PDB entry 3WB0 | X-ray diffraction, 1.91 A resolution | chains C and D of the 4 polymer chains in the assembly

== Chain C (and D) ==
Name: Uncharacterized protein MJ0488
Organism: Methanocaldococcus jannaschii
Notes: EC 2.7.7.-; chain D of this document is another copy of the same molecule, construct and numbering; everything in this record applies to it too
UniProtKB: Q57912 (Y488_METJA); residue numbers follow UniProt; this construct covers 3-158
Chain sequence (166 residues; each row starts with the number of its first residue):
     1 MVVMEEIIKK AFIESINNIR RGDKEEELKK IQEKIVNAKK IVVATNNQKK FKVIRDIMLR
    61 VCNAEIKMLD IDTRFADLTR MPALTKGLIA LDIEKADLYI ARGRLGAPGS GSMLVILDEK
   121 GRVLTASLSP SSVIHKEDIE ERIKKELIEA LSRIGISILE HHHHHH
Not modelled in the structure: 1, 160-166
Differences from the reference sequence: expression tag (1-2, 159-166)
Residues lining bound ligands:
  - FEG (5'-O-[(S)-{[2-(carboxymethyl)-6-hydroxy-3,5-dimethylpyridin-4-yl]oxy}(hydroxy)phosphoryl]guanosine), molecule 1: Arg20, Arg21, Gly22, Asp23
  - FEG, molecule 2: Lys50, Asp77, Lys86, Arg102, Gly103, Arg104, Gly111, Ser112, Pro130, Ser131, Ser132, His135, Glu137, Asp138, Ile139, Arg142

== Chain C / chain D interface ==
Residue-residue contacts (106):
  Ala11(C) with Pro108(D), hydrophobic
  Phe12(C) with Asp77(D); Leu78(D)
  Ser15(C) with Arg74(D), hydrogen bond (backbone-side chain); Asp77(D); Leu78(D)
  Ile16(C) with Arg74(D), hydrogen bond (backbone-side chain); Leu78(D), hydrophobic
  Asn18(C) with Arg74(D)
  Arg20(C) with Arg104(D); Pro108(D)
  Asp23(C) with Arg104(D); Gly109(D), hydrogen bond (side chain-backbone); Ser110(D), hydrogen bond (side chain-backbone); Gly111(D), hydrogen bond (side chain-backbone); Ser131(D), hydrogen bond; Val133(D)
  Lys24(C) with Val133(D)
  Glu27(C) with Pro108(D); Gly109(D)
  Leu28(C) with Gly109(D); Ser131(D); Ile134(D), hydrophobic
  Ile31(C) with Pro108(D); Gly109(D); Ser110(D)
  Arg74(C) with Ser15(D), hydrogen bond (side chain-backbone); Ile16(D), hydrogen bond (side chain-backbone); Asn18(D)
  Phe75(C) with Ile16(D)
  Asp77(C) with Phe12(D); Ser15(D)
  Leu78(C) with Phe12(D); Ser15(D); Ile16(D), hydrophobic
  Arg80(C) with Lys120(D), hydrogen bond (side chain-backbone); Gly121(D); Arg122(D)
  Met81(C) with Val123(D), hydrophobic
  Leu84(C) with Met81(D), hydrophobic
  Arg104(C) with Arg20(D); Asp23(D)
  Leu105(C) with Thr125(D); Ala126(D); Arg153(D)
  Gly106(C) with Val123(D)
  Ala107(C) with Val123(D), hydrogen bond (backbone-backbone)
  Pro108(C) with Ile8(D), hydrophobic; Ala11(D), hydrophobic; Arg20(D); Glu27(D); Ile31(D)
  Gly109(C) with Asp23(D), hydrogen bond (backbone-side chain); Glu27(D); Leu28(D); Ile31(D); Ile154(D)
  Ser110(C) with Asp23(D), hydrogen bond (backbone-side chain); Ile31(D); Val123(D); Leu124(D); Arg153(D), hydrogen bond (backbone-side chain)
  Gly111(C) with Asp23(D), hydrogen bond (backbone-side chain); Arg153(D)
  Ser112(C) with Arg153(D)
  Met113(C) with Met113(D), hydrophobic
  Lys120(C) with Arg80(D), hydrogen bond (backbone-side chain)
  Gly121(C) with Arg80(D)
  Arg122(C) with Arg80(D)
  Val123(C) with Met81(D), hydrophobic; Leu105(D), hydrophobic; Gly106(D); Ala107(D), hydrogen bond (backbone-backbone); Ser110(D)
  Leu124(C) with Ser110(D)
  Thr125(C) with Leu105(D)
  Ala126(C) with Leu105(D); Leu128(D)
  Ser127(C) with Leu128(D)
  Leu128(C) with Ala126(D); Ser127(D); Leu128(D), hydrophobic; Arg153(D)
  Ser129(C) with Arg153(D), hydrogen bond (backbone-side chain)
  Pro130(C) with Arg153(D)
  Ser131(C) with Asp23(D), hydrogen bond; Leu28(D); Arg153(D), hydrogen bond (backbone-backbone)
  Val133(C) with Asp23(D); Lys24(D); Glu25(D)
  Ile134(C) with Arg153(D); Ile154(D); Gly155(D)
  Arg153(C) with Leu105(D); Ser110(D), hydrogen bond (side chain-backbone); Gly111(D); Ser112(D); Leu128(D); Ser129(D), hydrogen bond (side chain-backbone); Pro130(D); Ser131(D), hydrogen bond (backbone-backbone); Ile134(D)
  Ile154(C) with Gly109(D); Ile134(D)
  Gly155(C) with Ile134(D)
Also at the interface, not in a pair above, chain C (49 interface residues in all): Ile8, Glu25, Asp72, Ser132
Also at the interface, not in a pair above, chain D (50 interface residues in all): Asp72, Phe75, Leu84, Ser132, Ser152

== Summary ==
Chain C and chain D form an interface of 49 and 50 residues respectively, with 22 hydrogen bonds. Polar
contacts include Ser15(C)-Arg74(D), Ile16(C)-Arg74(D) and Asp23(C)-Gly109(D). Bound to chain C: compound FEG.
Both chains are Uncharacterized protein MJ0488 (Methanocaldococcus jannaschii). Entry 3WB0 (HcgB from
Methanocaldococcus jannaschii in complex with light-decomposed FeGP cofactor of [Fe]-hydrogenase) was
determined by X-ray diffraction (same publication as 3WB1 and 3WB2).
